3QZA - chain A; structure by neutron diffraction, 2.00 A resolution.

# Chain A
Name: Xylose isomerase
From: Streptomyces rubiginosus
Notes: EC 5.3.1.5
UniProtKB: P24300 (XYLA_STRRU); residue numbers follow UniProt; this construct covers 1-388
Sequence (388 residues; row label = number of the first residue in the row):
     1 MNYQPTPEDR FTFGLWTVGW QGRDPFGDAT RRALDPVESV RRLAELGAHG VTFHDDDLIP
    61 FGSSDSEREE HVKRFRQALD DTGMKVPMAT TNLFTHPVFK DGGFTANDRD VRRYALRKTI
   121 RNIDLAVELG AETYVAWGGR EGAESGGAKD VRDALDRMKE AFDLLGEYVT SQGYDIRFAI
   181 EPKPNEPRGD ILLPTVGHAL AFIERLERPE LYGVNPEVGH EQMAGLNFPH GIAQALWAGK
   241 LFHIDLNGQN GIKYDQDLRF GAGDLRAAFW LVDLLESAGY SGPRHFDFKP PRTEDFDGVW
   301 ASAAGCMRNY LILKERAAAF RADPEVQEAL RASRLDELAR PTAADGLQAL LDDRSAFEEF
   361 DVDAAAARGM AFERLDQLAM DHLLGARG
Small-molecule neighbours: deuterium(1+) (D8U): Glu181, Asn215, Glu217, His220, Asp245, Asp287

# Overview
Chain A binds deuterium(1+).
Chain A is Xylose isomerase (Streptomyces rubiginosus); the structure, Joint neutron and X-ray structure of
apo-D-Xylose Isomerase at pH=5.9, was determined by neutron diffraction (same publication as 3QYS, 3KBJ and
3KCJ).
